9NLG - chains B and D of the 4 polymer chains in the assembly; structure by X-ray diffraction, 1.64 A resolution.

== Chain B (and D) ==
Molecule: HNH endonuclease
Source organism: Pseudomonas syringae
Notes: chain D of this document is another copy of the same molecule, construct and numbering; everything in this record applies to it too
UniProt: A0A2P0QGK5 (A0A2P0QGK5_PSESF); residues 1-388 here correspond to UniProt positions 10-397 (UniProt number = residue number + 9)
Amino-acid sequence (388 residues; each row starts with the number of its first residue):
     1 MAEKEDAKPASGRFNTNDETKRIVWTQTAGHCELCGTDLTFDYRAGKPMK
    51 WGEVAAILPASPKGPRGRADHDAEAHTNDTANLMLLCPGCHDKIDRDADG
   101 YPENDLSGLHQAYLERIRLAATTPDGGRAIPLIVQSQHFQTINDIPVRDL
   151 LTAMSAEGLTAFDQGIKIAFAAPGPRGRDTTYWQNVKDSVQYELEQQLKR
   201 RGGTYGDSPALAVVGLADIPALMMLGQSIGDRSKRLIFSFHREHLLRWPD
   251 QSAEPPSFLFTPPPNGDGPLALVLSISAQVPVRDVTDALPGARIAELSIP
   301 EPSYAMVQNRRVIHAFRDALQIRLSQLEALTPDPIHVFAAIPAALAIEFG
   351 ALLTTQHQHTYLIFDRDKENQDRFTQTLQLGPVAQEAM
Not modelled in the structure: 1-10, 67-77, 383-388 (chain D: 1-11, 64-77, 383-388)
Sequence notes: engineered mutation Ala56 (His65 in A0A2P0QGK5)
Metal / ion sites: Zn2+: Cys32, Cys35, Cys87, Cys90
Residues lining bound ligands:
  - 3'2'-cGAMP (4UR), molecule 1: Phe139, Asn143, Leu216, Ala217, Asp218, Ile219, Leu222, Phe240, Arg242, Ser277, Ala278, Gln279, Val280, Pro281, Tyr304, Ala339, Ala340, Ile341, Pro342, Ala343, Arg366, Lys368, Phe374
  - 3'2'-cGAMP (4UR), molecule 2: Asp231, Arg232, Glu328, Thr355, Gln356, His357

== Chain B / chain D interface ==
Pairs across the interface - 10 pairs, chain B then chain D:
  Lys199(B) - Tyr205(D)
  Lys199(B) - Gly206(D)
  Arg200(B) - Thr204(D)  hydrogen bond (side chain-backbone)
  Arg201(B) - Arg201(D)
  Arg201(B) - Gly202(D)
  Arg201(B) - Gly206(D)
  Gly202(B) - Arg201(D)
  Thr204(B) - Arg200(D)  hydrogen bond (backbone-side chain)
  Tyr205(B) - Lys199(D)
  Gly206(B) - Lys199(D)

== In short ==
Chain B and chain D each contribute 7 residues to their interface, with 2 hydrogen bonds. The hydrogen-bonded
pair is Arg200(B)-Thr204(D). Chain B binds 3'2'-cGAMP. The Zn2+ site is built by Cys32(B), Cys35(B), Cys87(B)
and Cys90(B).
Both chains are HNH endonuclease (Pseudomonas syringae). Entry 9NLG (CBASS Pseudomonas syringae Cap5 tetramer
with 3'2'-c-GAMP cyclic dinucleotide ligand (His56Ala mutant without Mg2+ ions)) was determined by X-ray
diffraction together with 9DIF and 9DIH from the same study.
